Entry 1XSL (X-ray diffraction, 2.30 A resolution); this record covers chains C and A of the 4 polymer chains in the assembly.

[Chain C]
Molecule: 6-nt DNA strand
Sequence (6 nucleotides; row label = number of the first residue in the row):
     1 GTGCGC
Ion coordination: Na+: DG5 (shared with Ser339(A), Ile341(A), Ala344(A) of chain A)

[Chain A]
Molecule: DNA polymerase lambda
Organism: Homo sapiens
Notes: EC 2.7.7.7; fragment: 39 kDa catalytic C-terminal domain
UniProt: Q9UGP5 (DPOL_HUMAN); residue numbers follow UniProt; this construct covers 242-575
Sequence (335 residues; each row starts with the number of its first residue):
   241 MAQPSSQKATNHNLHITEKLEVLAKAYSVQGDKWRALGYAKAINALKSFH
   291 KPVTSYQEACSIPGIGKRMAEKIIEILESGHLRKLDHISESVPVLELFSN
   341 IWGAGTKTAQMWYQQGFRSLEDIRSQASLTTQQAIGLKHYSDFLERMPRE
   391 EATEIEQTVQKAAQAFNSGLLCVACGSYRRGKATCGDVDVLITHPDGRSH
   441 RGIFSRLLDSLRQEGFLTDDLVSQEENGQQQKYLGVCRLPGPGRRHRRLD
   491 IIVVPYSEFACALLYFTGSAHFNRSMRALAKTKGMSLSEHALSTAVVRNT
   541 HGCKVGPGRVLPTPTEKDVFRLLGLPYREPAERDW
Disordered / not traced: 241-248
Sequence notes: initiating methionine (241)
Ion coordination: Na+: Ser339, Ile341, Ala344 (shared with DG5(C) of chain C)

[Chain C / chain A interface]
Contacting residue pairs (18; chain C residue first):
  DG3(C) - Lys347(A)  phosphate contact
  DG3(C) - Thr348(A)  phosphate contact
  DC4(C) - Gly343(A)  phosphate contact
  DC4(C) - Ala344(A)  phosphate contact
  DC4(C) - Gly345(A)  hydrogen bond to the phosphate
  DC4(C) - Thr346(A)  hydrogen bond to the phosphate
  DC4(C) - Lys347(A)  hydrogen bond to the phosphate
  DC4(C) - Thr348(A)  hydrogen bond to the phosphate
  DG5(C) - Ile341(A)  phosphate contact
  DG5(C) - Trp342(A)  hydrogen bond to the phosphate
  DG5(C) - Gly343(A)  hydrogen bond to the phosphate
  DG5(C) - Ala344(A)  hydrogen bond to the phosphate
  DC6(C) - Trp342(A)  hydrogen bond to the phosphate
  DC6(C) - Lys472(A)  hydrogen bond to the phosphate
  DC6(C) - Leu474(A)  sugar contact
  DC6(C) - Arg488(A)  salt bridge to the phosphate
  DC6(C) - Tyr505(A)  base contact
  DC6(C) - Phe506(A)  phosphate contact
Also at the interface, not in a pair above, chain A (14 interface residues in all): Asp490

[Overview]
4 residues of chain C and 14 residues of chain A are in contact; the contacts include 9 hydrogen bonds and 1
salt bridge. Polar contacts include DC4(C)-Gly345(A), DC4(C)-Thr346(A) and DC4(C)-Lys347(A). Ser339(A),
Ile341(A), Ala344(A) and DG5(C) coordinate Na+.
Here chain C is a 6-nt DNA strand and chain A is DNA polymerase lambda (Homo sapiens). Entry 1XSL (Crystal
Structure of human DNA polymerase lambda in complex with a one nucleotide DNA gap) was determined by X-ray
diffraction, deposited together with 1XSN and 1XSP.
